PDB entry 6PSU | electron microscopy, 3.90 A resolution | chains G and H of the 10 polymer chains in the assembly

# Chain G (and H)
Protein: DNA-directed RNA polymerase subunit alpha
Organism: Escherichia coli
Notes: EC 2.7.7.6; chain H of this document is another copy of the same molecule, construct and numbering; everything in this record applies to it too
UniProt: P0A7Z4 (RPOA_ECOLI); residue numbers follow UniProt; this construct covers 1-329
Chain sequence (329 residues; each row starts with the number of its first residue):
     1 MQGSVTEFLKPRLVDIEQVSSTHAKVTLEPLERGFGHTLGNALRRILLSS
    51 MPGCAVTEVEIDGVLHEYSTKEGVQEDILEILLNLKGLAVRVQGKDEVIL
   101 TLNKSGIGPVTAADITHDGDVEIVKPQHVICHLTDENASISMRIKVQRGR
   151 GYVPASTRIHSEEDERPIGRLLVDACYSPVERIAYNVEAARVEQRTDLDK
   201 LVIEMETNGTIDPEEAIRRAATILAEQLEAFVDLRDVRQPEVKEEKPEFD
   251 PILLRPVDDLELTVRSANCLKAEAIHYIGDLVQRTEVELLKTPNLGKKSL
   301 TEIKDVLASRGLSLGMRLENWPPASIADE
Unresolved in the structure: 1-4, 235-329 (chain H: 1-3, 159-170, 233-329)
UniProt features mapped onto this chain:
  - region: Glu162 to Glu165 (Required for interaction with Crp at class II promoters)
  - modified residue: Arg265 (ADP-ribosylarginine), Lys297 (N6-acetyllysine), Lys298 (N6-acetyllysine)
  - mutagenesis: Arg45 (R45C: In rpoA112; temperature-sensitive, blocks RNA polymerase assembly), Glu162 to Glu165 (5-fold decrease in CRP-class II promoter-dependent transcription), Glu165 (E165K: 5-fold decrease in CRP-class II promoter-dependent transcription), Arg191 (R191C: In rpoA101; temperature-sensitive)

# Interface between chain G and chain H
Contacting residue pairs (64):
  Val5(G) - Arg148(H)
  Val5(G) - Arg150(H)  hydrogen bond (backbone-side chain)
  Thr6(G) - Arg150(H)
  Glu7(G) - Arg150(H)  hydrogen bond (backbone-side chain)
  Phe8(G) - Arg150(H)
  Phe8(G) - Ile223(H)  hydrophobic
  Phe8(G) - Gln227(H)
  Lys10(G) - Glu226(H)
  Pro11(G) - Gln227(H)
  Pro11(G) - Ala230(H)
  Leu28(G) - Phe231(H)  hydrophobic
  Leu31(G) - Gln227(H)
  Glu32(G) - Arg150(H)  salt bridge
  Phe35(G) - Ile46(H)  hydrophobic
  Phe35(G) - Ser50(H)
  Phe35(G) - Ile223(H)  hydrophobic
  Phe35(G) - Gln227(H)
  His37(G) - Arg45(H)
  Thr38(G) - Ala42(H)
  Thr38(G) - Arg45(H)  hydrogen bond
  Thr38(G) - Ile46(H)
  Leu39(G) - Leu224(H)  hydrophobic
  Leu39(G) - Gln227(H)
  Leu39(G) - Leu228(H)  hydrophobic
  Asn41(G) - Asn41(H)
  Ala42(G) - Thr38(H)
  Arg45(G) - Gly34(H)
  Arg45(G) - Thr38(H)
  Ile46(G) - Phe35(H)  hydrophobic
  Ser50(G) - Phe8(H)
  Ser50(G) - Phe35(H)
  Pro52(G) - Val5(H)  hydrophobic
  Arg150(G) - Val5(H)  hydrogen bond (side chain-backbone)
  Arg150(G) - Phe8(H)
  Arg150(G) - Glu32(H)  salt bridge
  Arg218(G) - Ala230(H)
  Arg218(G) - Phe231(H)
  Arg218(G) - Val232(H)  hydrogen bond (side chain-backbone)
  Ala221(G) - Phe231(H)  hydrophobic
  Thr222(G) - Phe231(H)  hydrogen bond (side chain-backbone)
  Ile223(G) - Phe8(H)  hydrophobic
  Ile223(G) - Phe35(H)  hydrophobic
  Leu224(G) - Leu224(H)  hydrophobic
  Leu224(G) - Leu228(H)  hydrophobic
  Glu226(G) - Lys10(H)  salt bridge
  Gln227(G) - Leu9(H)  hydrogen bond (side chain-backbone)
  Gln227(G) - Lys10(H)
  Gln227(G) - Pro11(H)
  Gln227(G) - Leu31(H)
  Gln227(G) - Phe35(H)
  Leu228(G) - Leu39(H)  hydrophobic
  Ala230(G) - Pro11(H)  hydrophobic
  Phe231(G) - Leu28(H)  hydrophobic
  Phe231(G) - Leu39(H)  hydrophobic
  Phe231(G) - Leu43(H)  hydrophobic
  Phe231(G) - Leu201(H)  hydrophobic
  Phe231(G) - Ile203(H)  hydrophobic
  Phe231(G) - Ile217(H)  hydrophobic
  Phe231(G) - Ala221(H)
  Val232(G) - Arg218(H)
  Val232(G) - Ala221(H)  hydrophobic
  Val232(G) - Thr222(H)
  Leu234(G) - Glu214(H)
  Leu234(G) - Arg218(H)
Also at the interface, not in a pair above, chain G (39 interface residues in all): Leu9, Arg12, Leu13, Ser49, Gly149, Ala225, Asp233
Also at the interface, not in a pair above, chain H (41 interface residues in all): Ser4, Thr6, Glu7, Val26, Pro52, Glu229

# In short
The interface between chain G and chain H involves 39 residues on one side and 41 on the other, with 7
hydrogen bonds and 3 salt bridges. Polar contacts include Glu32(G)-Arg150(H), Glu226(G)-Lys10(H) and
Val5(G)-Arg150(H). UniProt lists 6 mutagenesis sites on chain G.
Both chains are DNA-directed RNA polymerase subunit alpha (Escherichia coli). Entry 6PSU (Escherichia coli RNA
polymerase promoter unwinding intermediate (TRPi2) with TraR and rpsT P2 promoter) was determined by electron
microscopy together with 6PSQ, 6PSR, 6PSS, 6PST, 6PSV and 6PSW from the same study.
